2VDP - chains H and L of the 5 polymer chains in the assembly; structure by X-ray diffraction, 2.80 A resolution.

[Chain H]
Name: Monoclonal antibody 10E5 heavy chain
Organism: Mus musculus
Notes: antibody fragment or engineered binder
Sequence (221 residues; each row starts with the number of its first residue):
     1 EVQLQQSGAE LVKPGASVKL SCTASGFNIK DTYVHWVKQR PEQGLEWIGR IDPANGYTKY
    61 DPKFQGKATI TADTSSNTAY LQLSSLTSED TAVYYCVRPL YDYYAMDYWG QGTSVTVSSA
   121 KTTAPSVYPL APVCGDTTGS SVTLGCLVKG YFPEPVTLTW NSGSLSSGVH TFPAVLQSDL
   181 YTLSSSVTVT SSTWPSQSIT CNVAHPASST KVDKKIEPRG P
Disordered / not traced: 135-136
Disulfides: C22-C96, C146-C201

[Chain L]
Name: Monoclonal antibody 10E5 light chain
Organism: Mus musculus
Notes: antibody fragment or engineered binder
Sequence (214 residues; each row starts with the number of its first residue):
     1 DILMTQSPSS MSVSLGDTVS ITCHASQGIS SNIGWLQQKP GKSFMGLIYY GTNLVDGVPS
    61 RFSGSGSGAD YSLTISSLDS EDFADYYCVQ YAQLPYTFGG GTKLEIKRAD AAPTVSIFPP
   121 SSEQLTSGGA SVVCFLNNFY PKDINVKWKI DGSERQNGVL NSWTDQDSKD STYSMSSTLT
   181 LTKDEYERHN SYTCEATHKT STSPIVKSFN RNEC
Disulfides: C23-C88, C134-C194

[Chain H / chain L interface]
Pairs across the interface - 75 pairs, chain H then chain L:
  H35(H) - Y96(L)
  Q39(H) - Q38(L)  hydrogen bond
  Q39(H) - F44(L)
  Q39(H) - Y87(L)
  L45(H) - F44(L)  hydrophobic
  L45(H) - Y87(L)  hydrophobic
  L45(H) - F98(L)
  W47(H) - P95(L)  hydrophobic
  W47(H) - Y96(L)
  W47(H) - F98(L)
  K59(H) - L94(L)
  D61(H) - P95(L)
  Y95(H) - Q38(L)  hydrogen bond
  Y95(H) - S43(L)
  Y95(H) - F44(L)
  L100(H) - V55(L)  hydrophobic
  L100(H) - D56(L)
  Y101(H) - Y49(L)
  Y101(H) - D56(L)  hydrogen bond
  D102(H) - Y91(L)
  Y104(H) - Y91(L)
  Y104(H) - Y96(L)  hydrogen bond (backbone-side chain)
  A105(H) - Y91(L)
  M106(H) - L36(L)
  M106(H) - Y96(L)  hydrophobic
  D107(H) - G46(L)  hydrogen bond (backbone-backbone)
  D107(H) - Y49(L)
  D107(H) - V55(L)
  W109(H) - L36(L)
  W109(H) - F44(L)  hydrophobic
  G110(H) - S43(L)  hydrogen bond (backbone-side chain)
  Q111(H) - S43(L)
  Y128(H) - S121(L)
  Y128(H) - E123(L)
  Y128(H) - Q124(L)
  Y128(H) - S127(L)
  P129(H) - S121(L)
  P129(H) - E123(L)
  L130(H) - F118(L)
  L130(H) - V133(L)  hydrophobic
  A131(H) - F118(L)
  V133(H) - I117(L)
  V133(H) - P119(L)
  V133(H) - F209(L)  hydrophobic
  C134(H) - C214(L)  disulfide
  T143(H) - S116(L)
  T143(H) - F118(L)
  L147(H) - S131(L)
  L147(H) - V133(L)  hydrophobic
  K149(H) - S131(L)
  K149(H) - T180(L)
  H170(H) - N137(L)
  H170(H) - N138(L)  hydrogen bond
  H170(H) - D167(L)
  H170(H) - S174(L)  hydrogen bond
  F172(H) - F135(L)  hydrophobic
  F172(H) - N137(L)
  F172(H) - S162(L)
  F172(H) - T164(L)
  F172(H) - S174(L)
  F172(H) - M175(L)
  F172(H) - S176(L)
  P173(H) - S162(L)  hydrogen bond (backbone-side chain)
  P173(H) - W163(L)
  V175(H) - N161(L)
  V175(H) - S162(L)
  Q177(H) - L160(L)
  S184(H) - F135(L)
  S184(H) - S176(L)  hydrogen bond
  S185(H) - F135(L)
  S186(H) - F135(L)
  S186(H) - N137(L)  hydrogen bond
  K214(H) - E123(L)  salt bridge
  R219(H) - P119(L)  hydrogen bond (side chain-backbone)
  R219(H) - P120(L)
Interface residues without a listed pair, chain H (46 interface residues in all): V37, E46, R50, K63, P132, L144, G145, T171, T182, G220
Interface residues without a listed pair, chain L (45 interface residues in all): D1, M45, I48, Y50, E213
Inter-chain disulfides: C134(H)-C214(L)

[Summary]
The interface between chain H and chain L involves 46 residues on one side and 45 on the other; the contacts
include 1 disulfide bond, 12 hydrogen bonds and 1 salt bridge. Among the polar pairs are K214(H)-E123(L),
Q39(H)-Q38(L) and Y95(H)-Q38(L).
Chain H is Monoclonal antibody 10E5 heavy chain and chain L is Monoclonal antibody 10E5 light chain, both from
Mus musculus; the structure, Integrin AlphaIIbBeta3 Headpiece Bound to Fibrinogen Gamma chain
peptide,LGGAKQAGDV, was determined by X-ray diffraction (same publication as 2VC2, 2VDK, 2VDL, 2VDM, 2VDN,
2VDO, 2VDQ and 2VDR).
